Entry 2DF4 (X-ray diffraction, 3.20 A resolution); this record covers chains B and C of the 3 polymer chains in the assembly.

Chain B:
Protein: Aspartyl/glutamyl-tRNA(Asn/Gln) amidotransferase subunit B
Organism: Staphylococcus aureus
Notes: EC 6.3.5.-
Reference sequence: P64201 (GATB_STAAM); residues 1-475 here = UniProt positions 1-475
Sequence (483 residues; row label = number of the first residue in the row):
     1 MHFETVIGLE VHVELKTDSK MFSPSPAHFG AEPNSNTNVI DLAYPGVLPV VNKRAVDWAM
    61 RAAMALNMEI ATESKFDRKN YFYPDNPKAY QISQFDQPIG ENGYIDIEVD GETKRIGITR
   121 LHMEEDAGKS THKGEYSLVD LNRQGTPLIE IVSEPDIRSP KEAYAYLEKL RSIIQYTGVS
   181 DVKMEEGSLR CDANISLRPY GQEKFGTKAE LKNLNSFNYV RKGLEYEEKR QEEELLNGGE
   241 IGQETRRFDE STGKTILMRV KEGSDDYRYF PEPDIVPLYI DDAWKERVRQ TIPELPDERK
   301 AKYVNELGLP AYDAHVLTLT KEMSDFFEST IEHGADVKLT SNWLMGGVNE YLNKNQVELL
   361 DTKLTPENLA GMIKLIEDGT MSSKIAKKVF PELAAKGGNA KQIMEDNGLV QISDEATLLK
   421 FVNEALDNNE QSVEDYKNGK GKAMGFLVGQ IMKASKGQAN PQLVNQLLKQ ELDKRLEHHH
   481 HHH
Not modelled in the structure: 1, 401-483
Sequence notes: expression tag (476-483)
Bound ions: Mn2+ site 1 near Glu10 (its only coordinating residue here); Mn2+ site 2: His12, Glu124, Glu150
What the authors report for this chain:
  - Mn2+ coordination: Glu10, His12, Glu124, Glu150, Asp192
  - catalytic residues: Lys79 (proposed by the authors, not directly observed)

Chain C:
Protein: Aspartyl/glutamyl-tRNA(Asn/Gln) amidotransferase subunit C
Organism: Staphylococcus aureus
Notes: EC 6.3.5.-
Reference sequence: P68807 (GATC_STAAM); residue numbers follow UniProt; this construct covers 1-100
Sequence (100 residues; row label = number of the first residue in the row):
     1 MTKVTREEVE HIANLARLQI SPEETEEMAN TLESILDFAK QNDSADTEGV EPTYHVLDLQ
    61 NVLREDKAIK GIPQELALKN AKETEDGQFK VPTIMNEEDA
Not modelled in the structure: 1

Interface between chain B and chain C:
Residue-residue contacts - 76 pairs, chain B then chain C:
  Thr17(B) with Asp66(C)
  Asp18(B) with Asp66(C), hydrogen bond (backbone-side chain); Ala68(C)
  Ser19(B) with Arg64(C), hydrogen bond; Asp66(C), hydrogen bond (backbone-side chain); Lys67(C); Ala68(C)
  Lys20(B) with Arg64(C), hydrogen bond (backbone-side chain)
  Met21(B) with Arg64(C)
  Ser23(B) with Arg64(C), hydrogen bond (backbone-side chain)
  Pro24(B) with Arg64(C); Ala68(C); Ile69(C), hydrogen bond (backbone-backbone)
  Pro26(B) with Ala68(C), hydrophobic; Ile69(C)
  Glu32(B) with Gln74(C)
  Pro33(B) with Gln74(C), hydrogen bond (backbone-side chain); Asp86(C); Gly87(C); Gln88(C)
  Asn34(B) with Gln74(C); Ala77(C); Gly87(C), hydrogen bond (side chain-backbone); Gln88(C); Phe89(C)
  Ser35(B) with Ile72(C)
  Thr37(B) with Gly71(C); Ile72(C), hydrogen bond (backbone-backbone); Ala77(C)
  Leu42(B) with Ile72(C), hydrophobic; Ala77(C), hydrophobic
  Tyr44(B) with Asn80(C), hydrogen bond
  Val50(B) with Arg64(C), hydrogen bond (backbone-side chain)
  Val51(B) with Leu63(C), hydrophobic; Arg64(C), hydrogen bond (backbone-backbone)
  Asn52(B) with Arg64(C); Asp66(C), hydrogen bond
  Lys53(B) with Leu63(C); Arg64(C), hydrogen bond (backbone-backbone); Glu65(C), salt bridge
  Arg54(B) with Asp66(C), salt bridge
  Phe82(B) with Leu15(C); Ala16(C); Arg17(C)
  Glu135(B) with Thr93(C); Ile94(C)
  Tyr136(B) with Glu85(C); Lys90(C); Val91(C); Thr93(C)
  Ser137(B) with Phe89(C); Lys90(C); Val91(C), hydrogen bond (backbone-backbone); Thr93(C), hydrogen bond
  Leu138(B) with Glu85(C); Gln88(C); Phe89(C)
  Val139(B) with Gln88(C), hydrogen bond (backbone-side chain); Phe89(C), hydrogen bond (backbone-backbone)
  Asp140(B) with Gln88(C)
  Leu141(B) with Phe89(C), hydrophobic
  Arg268(B) with Leu15(C), hydrogen bond (side chain-backbone)
  Pro271(B) with Tyr54(C), hydrophobic
  Glu272(B) with His55(C), hydrogen bond (backbone-side chain)
  Pro273(B) with His55(C)
  Ile275(B) with His55(C), hydrogen bond (backbone-side chain)
  Val276(B) with Leu59(C); Gln60(C); Val62(C), hydrophobic
  Pro277(B) with His55(C); Gln60(C); Asn61(C), hydrogen bond (backbone-backbone)
  Leu278(B) with Asn61(C); Leu63(C), hydrophobic
  Tyr279(B) with Asn61(C), hydrogen bond (backbone-side chain)
  Trp284(B) with Asn61(C)
Other interface residues (no listed pair), chain B (46 interface residues in all): Phe22, Ser25, Asn38, Val56, Lys75, Pro84, Lys129, Asp266
Other interface residues (no listed pair), chain C (33 interface residues in all): Lys70, Leu76, Pro92

In short:
Chain B and chain C form an interface of 46 and 33 residues respectively, with 23 hydrogen bonds and 2 salt
bridges. Among the polar pairs are Lys53(B)-Glu65(C), Arg54(B)-Asp66(C) and Asp18(B)-Asp66(C). From the paper:
the catalytic residue Lys79(B); Mn2+ coordination by Glu10(B), His12(B) and Glu124(B) among others.
Here chain B is Aspartyl/glutamyl-tRNA(Asn/Gln) amidotransferase subunit B and chain C is
Aspartyl/glutamyl-tRNA(Asn/Gln) amidotransferase subunit C, both from Staphylococcus aureus. Entry 2DF4
(Structure of tRNA-Dependent Amidotransferase GatCAB complexed with Mn2+) was determined by X-ray diffraction
(same publication as 2DQN, 2F2A, 2G5H and 2G5I).
